1Z1C - chains B and A of the 3 polymer chains in the assembly; structure by X-ray diffraction, 3.50 A resolution.

[Chain B]
Molecule: 12-nt DNA strand
Sequence (12 nucleotides; numbered 3 to 14; the number before each row is that of its first residue):
     3 ATCCTCTATCAC
Bound ions: Ca2+ site 1: DT4, DC5, DT11; Ca2+ site 2: DC6, DC8, DT9, DT11
Ligand contacts: 2'-deoxyadenosine-5'-monophosphate (D5M): DA10, DC12, DA13, DC14

[Chain A]
Protein: Coat protein VP2
Organism: Murine minute virus (STRAIN MVMI)
UniProt: P07302 (COAT_MUMIM); residues 1-587 here correspond to UniProt positions 132-718 (UniProt number = residue number + 131)
Chain sequence (587 residues; each row starts with the number of its first residue):
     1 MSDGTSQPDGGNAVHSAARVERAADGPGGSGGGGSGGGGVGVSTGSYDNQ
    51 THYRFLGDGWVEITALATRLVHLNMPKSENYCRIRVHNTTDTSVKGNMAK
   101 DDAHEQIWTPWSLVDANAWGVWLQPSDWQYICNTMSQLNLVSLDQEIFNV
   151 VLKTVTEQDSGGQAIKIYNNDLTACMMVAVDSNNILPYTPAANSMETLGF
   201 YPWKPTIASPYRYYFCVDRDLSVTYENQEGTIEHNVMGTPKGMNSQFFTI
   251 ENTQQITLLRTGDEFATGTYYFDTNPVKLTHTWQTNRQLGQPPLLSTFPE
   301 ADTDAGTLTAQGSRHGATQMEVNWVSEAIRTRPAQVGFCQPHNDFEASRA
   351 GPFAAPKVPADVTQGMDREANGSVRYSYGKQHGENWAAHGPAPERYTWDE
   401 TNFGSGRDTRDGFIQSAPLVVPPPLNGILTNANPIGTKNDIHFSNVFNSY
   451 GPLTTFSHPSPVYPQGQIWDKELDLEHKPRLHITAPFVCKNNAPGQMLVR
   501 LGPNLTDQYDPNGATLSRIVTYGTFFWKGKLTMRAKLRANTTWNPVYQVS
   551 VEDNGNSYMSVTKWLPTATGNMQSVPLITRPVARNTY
Disordered / not traced: 1-38
From the paper describing this entry:
  - conformationally variable residues (loop rearrangement, side-chain flip): Glu157 to Ala164, Glu229, Glu400
  - self-association interface (contacts with another copy of this molecule); pairs are residue here / residue on that copy: Glu321-Arg368 (salt bridge)
  - contacts within the chain: Arg368-Asp399 (hydrogen bond), Glu400-Ser460 (hydrogen bond)

[Chain B / chain A interface]
Contacting residue pairs (7; chain B residue first):
  DC8(B) - Thr51(A)  base contact
  DC8(B) - His52(A)  base contact
  DC8(B) - Tyr53(A)  hydrogen bond to the base
  DC8(B) - Phe55(A)  base contact
  DT9(B) - His52(A)  hydrogen bond to the sugar
  DT9(B) - Tyr53(A)  hydrogen bond to the base
  DT9(B) - Arg54(A)  base contact
Other interface residues (no listed pair), chain B (4 interface residues in all): DA10, DC12

[In short]
The interface between chain B and chain A involves 4 residues on one side and 5 on the other, with 3 hydrogen
bonds. Among the polar pairs are DC8(B)-Tyr53(A), DT9(B)-Tyr53(A) and DT9(B)-His52(A). Ligands of chain B:
2'-deoxyadenosine-5'-monophosphate. The paper reports conformational variability at Glu157(A), Glu229(A) and
Glu400(A); a self-association interface involving Glu321(A) and Arg368(A).
Here chain B is a 12-nt DNA strand and chain A is Coat protein VP2 (Murine minute virus (STRAIN MVMI)). Entry
1Z1C (Structural Determinants of Tissue Tropism and In Vivo Pathogenicity for the Parvovirus Minute virus of
Mice) was determined by X-ray diffraction, deposited together with 1Z14.
